Entry 6Z9K (X-ray diffraction, 1.50 A resolution); this record covers chain A.

# Chain A
Protein: PrgA
Organism: Enterococcus faecalis
UniProt: Q04111 (Q04111_ENTFL); residue numbers follow UniProt; this construct covers 294-541
Amino-acid sequence (249 residues; numbered 293 to 541; the number before each row is that of its first residue):
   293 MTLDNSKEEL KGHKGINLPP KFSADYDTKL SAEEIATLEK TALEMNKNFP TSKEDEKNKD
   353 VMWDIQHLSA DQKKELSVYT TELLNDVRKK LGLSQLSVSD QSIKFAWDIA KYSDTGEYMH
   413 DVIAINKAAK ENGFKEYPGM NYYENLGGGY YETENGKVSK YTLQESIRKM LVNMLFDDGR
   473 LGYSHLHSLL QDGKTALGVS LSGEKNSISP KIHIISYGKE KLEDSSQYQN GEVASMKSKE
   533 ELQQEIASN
Disordered / not traced: 293-299, 539-541
Differences from the reference sequence: initiating methionine (293)
Reported in the primary citation:
  - Mg2+ coordination: His-412, His-477
  - catalytic residues: Asp-470, Gly-474, Ser-476, His-477 (proposed by the authors, not directly observed)
  - contacts within the chain: Asp-470/His-477 (hydrogen bond)
  - mutagenesis - S476A: increased stability
  - mutagenesis - S476A: decreased growth

# Summary
The paper reports catalytic residues Asp-470, Gly-474 and Ser-476 among others; S476A increases stability.
Chain A is PrgA (Enterococcus faecalis); the structure, CAP domain of Enterococcal PrgA, was determined by
X-ray diffraction together with 6Z9L from the same study.
